PDB entry 3IWU | X-ray diffraction, 2.30 A resolution | chains A and B of the 4 polymer chains in the assembly

Chain A (and B):
Name: 5-hydroxyisourate hydrolase
Source organism: Danio rerio
Notes: EC 3.5.2.17; chain B of this document is another copy of the same molecule, construct and numbering; everything in this record applies to it too
UniProtKB: Q06S87 (HIUH_DANRE); residues -18 to 119 here correspond to UniProt positions 1-138 (UniProt number = residue number + 19)
Amino-acid sequence (138 residues; numbered -18 to 119; the number before each row is that of its first residue; numbers below 1 keep their minus sign (Met-18 is residue -18)):
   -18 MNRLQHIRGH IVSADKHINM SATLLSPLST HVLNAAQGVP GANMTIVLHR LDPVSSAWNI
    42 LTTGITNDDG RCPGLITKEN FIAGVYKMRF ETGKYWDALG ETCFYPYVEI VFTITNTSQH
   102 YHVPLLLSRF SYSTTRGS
Unresolved in the structure: -18 to 5
Differences from the reference sequence: engineered mutation Ala16 (Ile35 in Q06S87), Thr116 (Tyr135 in Q06S87)

How chain A and chain B interact:
Pairs across the interface (46; chain A residue first):
  Trp39(A) - Tyr88(B)
  Phe85(A) - Phe93(B)
  Phe85(A) - Thr94(B)  hydrogen bond (backbone-backbone)
  Phe85(A) - Tyr102(B)  hydrophobic
  Phe85(A) - Arg117(B)
  Tyr86(A) - Ile91(B)  hydrophobic
  Tyr86(A) - Val92(B)
  Tyr86(A) - Thr115(B)
  Tyr86(A) - Thr116(B)
  Tyr86(A) - Arg117(B)
  Pro87(A) - Val92(B)
  Pro87(A) - Phe93(B)
  Pro87(A) - Thr94(B)
  Tyr88(A) - Trp39(B)
  Tyr88(A) - Val92(B)  hydrophobic
  Glu90(A) - Tyr113(B)
  Ile91(A) - Tyr86(B)  hydrophobic
  Ile91(A) - Tyr113(B)
  Val92(A) - Tyr86(B)
  Val92(A) - Pro87(B)
  Val92(A) - Tyr88(B)  hydrophobic
  Phe93(A) - Phe85(B)
  Phe93(A) - Pro87(B)
  Thr94(A) - Phe85(B)  hydrogen bond (backbone-backbone)
  Thr94(A) - Pro87(B)
  Tyr102(A) - Phe85(B)  hydrophobic
  Phe111(A) - Thr116(B)
  Phe111(A) - Arg117(B)  hydrogen bond (backbone-backbone)
  Ser112(A) - Thr115(B)
  Ser112(A) - Thr116(B)
  Tyr113(A) - Glu90(B)
  Tyr113(A) - Ile91(B)
  Tyr113(A) - Tyr113(B)  hydrophobic
  Tyr113(A) - Ser114(B)
  Tyr113(A) - Thr115(B)  hydrogen bond (backbone-backbone)
  Ser114(A) - Tyr113(B)
  Ser114(A) - Ser114(B)
  Thr115(A) - Tyr86(B)
  Thr115(A) - Ser112(B)
  Thr115(A) - Tyr113(B)  hydrogen bond (backbone-backbone)
  Thr116(A) - Tyr86(B)
  Thr116(A) - Phe111(B)
  Thr116(A) - Ser112(B)
  Arg117(A) - Phe85(B)
  Arg117(A) - Tyr86(B)
  Arg117(A) - Phe111(B)  hydrogen bond (backbone-backbone)
Other interface residues (no listed pair), chain A (21 interface residues in all): Val66, Ile95, Val104
Other interface residues (no listed pair), chain B (21 interface residues in all): Val66, Ile95, Val104

In short:
Chain A and chain B each contribute 21 residues to their interface, with 6 hydrogen bonds. The backbones
hydrogen-bond at Phe85(A)-Thr94(B), Phe111(A)-Arg117(B) and Tyr113(A)-Thr115(B).
Both chains are 5-hydroxyisourate hydrolase (Danio rerio). Entry 3IWU (Crystal structure of Y116T/I16A double
mutant of 5-hydroxyisourate hydrolase) was determined by X-ray diffraction (same publication as 3Q1E and
3IWV).
